6ZZI - chains B and C of the 3 polymer chains in the assembly; structure by X-ray diffraction, 1.93 A resolution.

[Chain B (and C)]
Molecule: Dihydrolipoyllysine-residue acetyltransferase component of pyruvate dehydrogenase complex
Organism: Corynebacterium glutamicum (strain ATCC 13032 / DSM 20300 / JCM 1318 / LMG 3730 / NCIMB 10025)
Notes: EC 2.3.1.12; chain C of this document is another copy of the same molecule, construct and numbering; everything in this record applies to it too
Reference sequence: Q8NNJ2 (ODP2_CORGL); numbering as in UniProt (aligned over 437-675)
Amino-acid sequence (241 residues; row label = number of the first residue in the row):
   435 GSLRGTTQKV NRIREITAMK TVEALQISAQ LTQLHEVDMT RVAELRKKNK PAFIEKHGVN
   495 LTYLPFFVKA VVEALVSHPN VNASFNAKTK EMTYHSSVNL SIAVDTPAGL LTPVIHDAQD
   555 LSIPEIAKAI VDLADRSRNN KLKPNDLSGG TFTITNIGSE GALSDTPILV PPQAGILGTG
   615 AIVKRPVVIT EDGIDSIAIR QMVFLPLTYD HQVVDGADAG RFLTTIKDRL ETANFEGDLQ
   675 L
Not modelled in the structure: 435-436 (chain C: 435)
Sequence notes: expression tag (435-436)
Swiss-Prot annotation at these positions:
  - active site: H645, D649
What the authors report for this chain:
  - catalytic residues: H645, D649

[How chain B and chain C interact]
Residue-residue contacts (75; chain B residue first):
  Q460(B) - Q460(C)  hydrogen bond (backbone-side chain)
  S462(B) - V456(C)
  A463(B) - T455(C)
  A463(B) - V456(C)
  A463(B) - L459(C)  hydrophobic
  A463(B) - I602(C)  hydrophobic
  Q464(B) - L459(C)
  L465(B) - D599(C)
  L465(B) - T600(C)
  L465(B) - P601(C)  hydrophobic
  L465(B) - I602(C)  hydrophobic
  T466(B) - D599(C)
  T466(B) - T600(C)  hydrogen bond (backbone-side chain)
  Q467(B) - A596(C)
  Q467(B) - S598(C)
  Q467(B) - D599(C)  hydrogen bond
  L468(B) - A596(C)
  L468(B) - L597(C)  hydrogen bond (backbone-backbone)
  L468(B) - S598(C)  hydrogen bond (backbone-backbone)
  H469(B) - E594(C)
  H469(B) - G595(C)
  H469(B) - A596(C)
  E470(B) - L597(C)
  E470(B) - V617(C)
  E470(B) - R619(C)  salt bridge
  V510(B) - R438(C)
  P513(B) - R438(C)
  F519(B) - A452(C)  hydrophobic
  K524(B) - K443(C)
  K524(B) - V444(C)  hydrogen bond (backbone-backbone)
  K524(B) - E449(C)
  K524(B) - M453(C)
  E525(B) - T441(C)
  E525(B) - Q442(C)
  M526(B) - T440(C)
  M526(B) - T441(C)
  M526(B) - Q442(C)  hydrogen bond (backbone-backbone)
  M526(B) - V444(C)  hydrophobic
  T527(B) - T440(C)
  T527(B) - T441(C)  hydrogen bond
  Y528(B) - L437(C)
  Y528(B) - R438(C)
  Y528(B) - G439(C)  hydrogen bond (backbone-backbone)
  Y528(B) - T440(C)  hydrogen bond (backbone-backbone)
  S530(B) - R438(C)
  S530(B) - G439(C)  hydrogen bond (side chain-backbone)
  P620(B) - P620(C)
  V621(B) - P620(C)
  V622(B) - K618(C)
  V622(B) - R619(C)
  V622(B) - P620(C)
  V622(B) - I633(C)  hydrophobic
  D629(B) - K618(C)  salt bridge
  D629(B) - I633(C)
  I631(B) - P620(C)  hydrophobic
  I631(B) - I631(C)  hydrophobic
  I631(B) - I633(C)  hydrophobic
  F638(B) - L597(C)  hydrophobic
  Y643(B) - D599(C)  hydrogen bond
  H645(B) - R448(C)  hydrogen bond (backbone-side chain)
  H645(B) - T451(C)
  H645(B) - T455(C)
  H645(B) - I602(C)
  Q646(B) - R448(C)
  Q646(B) - A452(C)
  Q646(B) - V456(C)
  V647(B) - R448(C)
  D649(B) - R448(C)  salt bridge
  D649(B) - L544(C)
  A651(B) - E594(C)
  D652(B) - R448(C)  salt bridge
  G654(B) - E594(C)
  R655(B) - D539(C)  salt bridge
  R655(B) - E594(C)  salt bridge
  T658(B) - E594(C)  hydrogen bond (side chain-backbone)
Other interface residues (no listed pair), chain B (40 interface residues in all): N514, H529, S630, V648, G650
Other interface residues (no listed pair), chain C (35 interface residues in all): S436

[Overview]
40 residues of chain B face 35 of chain C across their interface; the contacts include 14 hydrogen bonds and 6
salt bridges. Polar contacts include E470(B)-R619(C), D629(B)-K618(C) and D649(B)-R448(C). UniProt lists
active-site residues H645(B) and D649(B) on chain B. From the paper: catalytic residues H645(B) and D649(B).
Both chains are Dihydrolipoyllysine-residue acetyltransferase component of pyruvate dehydrogenase complex
(Corynebacterium glutamicum (strain ATCC 13032 / DSM 20300 / JCM 1318 / LMG 3730 / NCIMB 10025)). Entry 6ZZI
(Crystal structure of the catalyic domain of Corynebacterium glutamicum acetyltransferase AceF (E2p)) was
determined by X-ray diffraction together with 6ZZJ, 6ZZL and 6ZZN from the same study.
